PDB entry 4QV4 | X-ray diffraction, 2.70 A resolution | chains S and T of the 28 polymer chains in the assembly

== Chain S ==
Protein: Proteasome subunit alpha type-6
Source organism: Saccharomyces cerevisiae
Notes: EC 3.4.25.1
Reference sequence: P40302 (PSA6_YEAST); residues 0-233 here correspond to UniProt positions 1-234 (UniProt number = residue number + 1)
Sequence (234 residues; numbered 0 to 233; the number before each row is that of its first residue; numbering starts at 0):
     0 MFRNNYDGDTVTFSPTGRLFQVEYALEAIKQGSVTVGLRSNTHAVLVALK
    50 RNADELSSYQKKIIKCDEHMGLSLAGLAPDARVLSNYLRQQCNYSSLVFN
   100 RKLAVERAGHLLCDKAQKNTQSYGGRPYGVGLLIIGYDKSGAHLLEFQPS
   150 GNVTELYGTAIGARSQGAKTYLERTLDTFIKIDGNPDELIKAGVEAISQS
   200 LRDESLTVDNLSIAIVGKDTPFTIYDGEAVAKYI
Not modelled in the structure: 0-2
Swiss-Prot annotation at these positions:
  - modified residue: Ser13 (Phosphoserine)
  - cross-link: Lys190 (Glycyl lysine isopeptide (Lys-Gly) (interchain with G-Cter in ubiquitin))

== Chain T ==
Protein: Probable proteasome subunit alpha type-7
Source organism: Saccharomyces cerevisiae
Notes: EC 3.4.25.1
Reference sequence: P21242 (PSA7_YEAST); residues -3 to 284 here correspond to UniProt positions 1-288 (UniProt number = residue number + 4)
Sequence (288 residues; row label = number of the first residue in the row; numbers below 1 keep their minus sign (Met-3 is residue -3)):
    -3 MTSIGTGYDLSNSVFSPDGRNFQVEYAVKAVENGTTSIGIKCNDGVVFAV
    47 EKLITSKLLVPQKNVKIQVVDRHIGCVYSGLIPDGRHLVNRGREEAASFK
    97 KLYKTPIPIPAFADRLGQYVQAHTLYNSVRPFGVSTIFGGVDKNGAHLYM
   147 LEPSGSYWGYKGAATGKGRQSAKAELEKLVDHHPEGLSAREAVKQAAKII
   197 YLAHEDNKEKDFELEISWCSLSETNGLHKFVKGDLLQEAIDFAQKEINGD
   247 DDEDEDDSDNVMSSDDENAPVATNANATTDQEGDIHLE
Not modelled in the structure: -3 to 1, 245-284
Swiss-Prot annotation at these positions:
  - modified residue: Thr-2 (N-acetylthreonine)

== Interface between chain S and chain T ==
Contacting residue pairs - 61 pairs, chain S then chain T:
  Asn4(S) - Leu6(T)
  Tyr5(S) - Asp5(T)  hydrogen bond
  Tyr5(S) - Leu6(T)  hydrophobic
  Thr9(S) - Arg126(T)
  Val10(S) - Gln19(T)
  Val10(S) - Val125(T)
  Val10(S) - Arg126(T)
  Thr11(S) - Leu6(T)
  Thr11(S) - Gln19(T)
  Phe12(S) - Gln19(T)
  Phe12(S) - Tyr22(T)  hydrophobic
  Phe12(S) - Ala23(T)  hydrophobic
  Phe12(S) - Arg126(T)
  Phe12(S) - Pro127(T)
  Phe12(S) - Gly129(T)
  Ser13(S) - Tyr22(T)
  Pro14(S) - Tyr22(T)  hydrophobic
  Pro14(S) - Lys25(T)
  Thr15(S) - Lys25(T)
  Gly16(S) - Tyr22(T)
  Gly16(S) - Lys25(T)
  Gly16(S) - Ala26(T)
  Leu18(S) - Leu77(T)  hydrophobic
  Leu18(S) - Arg126(T)
  His109(S) - Arg82(T)
  Cys112(S) - Arg82(T)
  Asp113(S) - Arg82(T)  salt bridge
  Asp113(S) - Asn86(T)
  Gln116(S) - Pro79(T)
  Gln116(S) - Asp80(T)
  Gln116(S) - His83(T)  hydrogen bond
  Gln116(S) - Arg126(T)
  Thr119(S) - Arg126(T)  hydrogen bond (backbone-side chain)
  Gln120(S) - His119(T)
  Gln120(S) - Val125(T)
  Gln120(S) - Arg126(T)  hydrogen bond (backbone-backbone)
  Gln120(S) - Phe128(T)
  Ser121(S) - Ser124(T)
  Tyr122(S) - Ser124(T)  hydrogen bond (backbone-backbone)
  Ser149(S) - Pro79(T)
  Gly150(S) - Pro79(T)
  Asn151(S) - Ile78(T)
  Asn151(S) - Pro79(T)
  Thr153(S) - Leu55(T)
  Thr153(S) - Asn60(T)
  Glu154(S) - Val56(T)
  Glu154(S) - Lys59(T)
  Glu154(S) - Asn60(T)  hydrogen bond (backbone-side chain)
  Leu155(S) - Leu54(T)
  Leu155(S) - Leu55(T)
  Leu155(S) - Val56(T)
  Tyr156(S) - Leu54(T)  hydrogen bond (backbone-backbone)
  Tyr156(S) - Leu55(T)
  Tyr156(S) - Val56(T)
  Tyr156(S) - Pro57(T)
  Gly157(S) - Leu54(T)
  Lys168(S) - Leu54(T)
  Leu171(S) - Leu54(T)
  Glu172(S) - Ser52(T)  hydrogen bond
  Glu172(S) - Lys53(T)
  Leu175(S) - Lys53(T)
Interface residues without a listed pair, chain S (34 interface residues in all): Arg38, Glu105, Val152
Interface residues without a listed pair, chain T (30 interface residues in all): Asn123

== Overview ==
34 residues of chain S face 30 of chain T across their interface; the contacts include 8 hydrogen bonds and 1
salt bridge. Polar pairs include Asp113(S)-Arg82(T), Tyr5(S)-Asp5(T) and Gln116(S)-His83(T).
Chain S is Proteasome subunit alpha type-6 and chain T is Probable proteasome subunit alpha type-7, both from
Saccharomyces cerevisiae; the structure, yCP beta5-M45T mutant, was determined by X-ray diffraction together
with 4QUX, 4QUY, 4QV0, 4QV1, 4QV3, 4QV5 and 42 further entries from the same study.
